Entry 1D5E (X-ray diffraction, 2.25 A resolution); this record covers chains A and B.

Chain A:
Name: S peptide
UniProt: P61823 (RNAS1_BOVIN); residue numbers follow UniProt; this construct covers 1-15
Chain sequence (15 residues; row label = number of the first residue in the row):
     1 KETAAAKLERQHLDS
Differences from the reference sequence: engineered mutation Leu-8 (Phe in P61823); conflict Leu-13 (Met in P61823)
Modified / non-standard residues: Leu-8 (norleucine; NLE); Ser-15 (aminoserine; SET)

Chain B:
Name: Rnase S
Source organism: Bos taurus
UniProt: P00656 (RNP_BOVIN); residues 24-124 here correspond to UniProt positions 50-150 (UniProt number = residue number + 26)
Chain sequence (101 residues; each row starts with the number of its first residue):
    24 NYCNQMMKSRNLTKDRCKPVNTFVHESLADVQAVCSQKNVACKNGQTNCY
    74 QSYSTMSITDCRETGSSKYPNCAYKTTQANKHIIVACEGNPYVPVHFDAS
   124 V
Cystine bridges: Cys-26/Cys-84, Cys-40/Cys-95, Cys-58/Cys-110, Cys-65/Cys-72

Chain A / chain B interface:
Contacting residue pairs - 31 pairs, chain A then chain B:
  Ala-4(A) / Val-118(B)
  Ala-5(A) / Val-116(B)  hydrophobic
  Ala-5(A) / Pro-117(B)
  Leu-8(A) / Val-108(B)
  Leu-8(A) / Pro-117(B)
  Leu-8(A) / Val-118(B)
  Leu-8(A) / His-119(B)
  Leu-8(A) / Phe-120(B)
  Glu-9(A) / Arg-33(B)
  Glu-9(A) / Leu-51(B)
  Glu-9(A) / Gln-55(B)  hydrogen bond
  Arg-10(A) / Arg-33(B)  hydrogen bond (side chain-backbone)
  Arg-10(A) / Asn-34(B)
  Gln-11(A) / Leu-35(B)
  Gln-11(A) / Lys-41(B)
  Gln-11(A) / Asn-44(B)  hydrogen bond (backbone-side chain)
  Gln-11(A) / Phe-46(B)
  His-12(A) / Asn-44(B)
  His-12(A) / Thr-45(B)  hydrogen bond (side chain-backbone)
  His-12(A) / Phe-46(B)
  His-12(A) / Val-47(B)  hydrogen bond (backbone-backbone)
  His-12(A) / Phe-120(B)
  Leu-13(A) / Arg-33(B)  hydrogen bond (backbone-side chain)
  Leu-13(A) / Val-47(B)
  Leu-13(A) / Glu-49(B)
  Leu-13(A) / Leu-51(B)  hydrophobic
  Asp-14(A) / Tyr-25(B)  hydrogen bond
  Asp-14(A) / Val-47(B)  hydrogen bond (backbone-backbone)
  Asp-14(A) / His-48(B)  salt bridge
  Ser-15(A) / Glu-49(B)
  Ser-15(A) / Ser-50(B)
Also at the interface, not in a pair above, chain B (22 interface residues in all): Met-29, Val-54

Overview:
The interface between chain A and chain B involves 10 residues on one side and 22 on the other, with 8
hydrogen bonds and 1 salt bridge. Polar contacts include Asp-14(A)/His-48(B), Glu-9(A)/Gln-55(B) and
Arg-10(A)/Arg-33(B).
Chain A is S peptide and chain B is Rnase S (Bos taurus); the structure, The role of phenylalanine 8 in the
stabilization of the S protein-S peptide interaction: Packing and ..., was determined by X-ray diffraction
(same publication as 1D5D and 1D5H).
